PDB entry 7F23 | electron microscopy, 3.58 A resolution | chains A and B of the 5 polymer chains in the assembly

== Chain A ==
Molecule: Guanine nucleotide-binding protein G(s) subunit alpha isoforms short, Isoform Gnas-2 of Guanine nucleotide-binding protein G(s) subunit alpha isoforms short
Organism: Homo sapiens
UniProt: P63092 (GNAS2_HUMAN); the construct has insertions or renumbered stretches relative to UniProt, so the offset changes along the chain: 6-64 = UniProt 6-64; 204-254 = UniProt 190-240; 265-394 = UniProt 251-380
Amino-acid sequence (248 residues; row label = number of the first residue in the row; note: 141 numbers in that range are skipped by the numbering (no residue carries them; nothing is unmodelled there)):
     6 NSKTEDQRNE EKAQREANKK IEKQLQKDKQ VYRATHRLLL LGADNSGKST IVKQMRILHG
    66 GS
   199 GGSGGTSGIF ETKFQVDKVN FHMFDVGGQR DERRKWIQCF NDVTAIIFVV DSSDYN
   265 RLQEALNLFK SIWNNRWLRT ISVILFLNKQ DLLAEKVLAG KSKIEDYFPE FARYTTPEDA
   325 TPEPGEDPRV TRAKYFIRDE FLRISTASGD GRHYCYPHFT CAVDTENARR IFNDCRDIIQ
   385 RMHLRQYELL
Disordered / not traced: 6-11, 199-205
Differences from the reference sequence: engineered mutation Asp49 (Gly in P63092), Asn50 (Glu in P63092), Asp249 (Ala235 in P63092), Asp252 (Ser238 in P63092), Ala372 (Ile358 in P63092), Ile375 (Val361 in P63092); linker (65-67, 199-203)
Residues lining bound ligands: GTP (guanosine-5'-triphosphate): Ala48, Asp49, Asn50, Ser51, Gly52, Lys53, Ser54, Thr55, Asn292, Lys293, Asp295, Leu296, Cys365, Ala366
What the authors report for this chain:
  - mutagenesis - Q59L, V367A: increased catalytic activity
  - mutagenesis - Q59A, T369A: unchanged catalytic activity
  - mutagenesis - Q59L, V367A: increased catalytic activity with D(1A) dopamine receptor
  - mutagenesis - Q59A, T369A: unchanged catalytic activity with D(1A) dopamine receptor
  - mutagenesis - N23A/I26A/E27A/L30A: abolished binding to D(1A) dopamine receptor
  - mutagenesis - Y37F: unchanged binding to D(1A) dopamine receptor

== Chain B ==
Molecule: Guanine nucleotide-binding protein G(I)/G(S)/G(T) subunit beta-1
Organism: Homo sapiens
UniProt: P62873 (GBB1_HUMAN); residues 2-340 here = UniProt positions 2-340
Amino-acid sequence (358 residues; each row starts with the number of its first residue; numbers below 1 keep their minus sign (Met-17 is residue -17)):
   -17 MHHHHHHLEV LFQGPGSSGS ELDQLRQEAE QLKNQIRDAR KACADATLSQ ITNNIDPVGR
    43 IQMRTRRTLR GHLAKIYAMH WGTDSRLLVS ASQDGKLIIW DSYTTNKVHA IPLRSSWVMT
   103 CAYAPSGNYV ACGGLDNICS IYNLKTREGN VRVSRELAGH TGYLSCCRFL DDNQIVTSSG
   163 DTTCALWDIE TGQQTTTFTG HTGDVMSLSL APDTRLFVSG ACDASAKLWD VREGMCRQTF
   223 TGHESDINAI CFFPNGNAFA TGSDDATCRL FDLRADQELM TYSHDNIICG ITSVSFSKSG
   283 RLLLAGYDDF NCNVWDALKA DRAGVLAGHD NRVSCLGVTD DGMAVATGSW DSFLKIWN
Disordered / not traced: -17 to -1
Differences from the reference sequence: initiating methionine (-17); expression tag (-16 to 1)
UniProt features mapped onto this chain:
  - modified residue: Ser2 (N-acetylserine), His266 (Phosphohistidine)
  - natural variant: Leu30 (L30F: In MRD42; uncertain significance), Arg52 (R52G: In MRD42), Gly64 (G64V: In MRD42), Asp76 (D76E: In MRD42; D76G: In MRD42), Gly77 (G77S: In MRD42), Lys78 (K78R: In MRD42), Ile80 (I80N: In MRD42; I80T: In MRD42), His91 (H91R: In MRD42; uncertain significance), Ala92 (A92T: In MRD42), Pro94 (P94S: In MRD42), Leu95 (L95P: In MRD42), Arg96 (R96L: In MRD42), 5 further natural variant entries in UniProt

== Chain A / chain B interface ==
Residue-residue contacts - 47 pairs, chain A then chain B:
  Gln19(A) with Arg68(B); Asp83(B); Thr86(B), hydrogen bond; Asn88(B), hydrogen bond
  Asn23(A) with Asn88(B)
  Ile26(A) with Lys89(B); Ala92(B), hydrophobic
  Glu27(A) with Lys89(B), salt bridge
  Leu30(A) with Gly53(B); Lys89(B)
  Asp33(A) with Leu55(B); Asp76(B); Lys78(B)
  Lys34(A) with Leu55(B)
  Tyr37(A) with Leu55(B); Ala56(B); Asp76(B)
  Phe222(A) with Trp99(B), hydrophobic
  Gly226(A) with Asn119(B); Thr143(B)
  Gln227(A) with Leu117(B), hydrogen bond (side chain-backbone); Asn119(B); Gly144(B); Tyr145(B), hydrogen bond (side chain-backbone)
  Arg228(A) with Gly162(B), hydrogen bond (side chain-backbone); Asp186(B), salt bridge
  Glu230(A) with Asp186(B)
  Arg232(A) with Cys204(B); Asp228(B), salt bridge
  Lys233(A) with Tyr145(B); Met188(B); Cys204(B); Asp228(B); Asn230(B), hydrogen bond; Asp246(B), salt bridge
  Gln236(A) with Arg314(B); Trp332(B)
  Cys237(A) with Lys57(B); Gln75(B)
  Phe238(A) with Trp99(B); Leu117(B), hydrophobic
  Asn239(A) with Lys57(B), hydrogen bond; Trp332(B)
  Asp240(A) with Lys57(B), salt bridge
  Arg280(A) with Cys271(B)
  Trp281(A) with Asp290(B); Arg314(B)
Also at the interface, not in a pair above, chain A (27 interface residues in all): Ala22, Phe208, Glu209, Val224, Trp234
Also at the interface, not in a pair above, chain B (37 interface residues in all): Ile80, Met101, Asp163, Thr164, Thr184, Gly185, Gly272

== Summary ==
The interface between chain A and chain B involves 27 residues on one side and 37 on the other, with 7
hydrogen bonds and 5 salt bridges. Among the polar pairs are Glu27(A)-Lys89(B), Arg228(A)-Asp186(B) and
Arg232(A)-Asp228(B). From the paper: Q59L and V367A of chain A increase catalytic activity; Q59L and V367A of
chain A increase catalytic activity with D(1A) dopamine receptor; 6 substitutions were tested in all.
Here chain A is Guanine nucleotide-binding protein G(s) subunit alpha isoforms short, Isoform Gnas-2 of
Guanine nucleotide-binding protein G(s) subunit alpha isoforms short and chain B is Guanine nucleotide-binding
protein G(I)/G(S)/G(T) subunit beta-1, both from Homo sapiens. Entry 7F23 (Cryo-EM structure of the GTP-bound
dopamine receptor 1 and mini-Gs complex with Nb35) was determined by electron microscopy, deposited together
with 7F0T, 7F1O, 7F1Z and 7F24.
